4AIY - chains F and H of the 12 polymer chains in the assembly; structure by solution NMR.

# Chain F (and H)
Molecule: Protein (insulin)
Notes: fragment: beta chain; chain H of this document is another copy of the same molecule, construct and numbering; everything in this record applies to it too
UniProt: P01308 (INS_HUMAN); residues 1-30 here correspond to UniProt positions 25-54 (UniProt number = residue number + 24)
Sequence (30 residues; numbered 1 to 30; the number before each row is that of its first residue):
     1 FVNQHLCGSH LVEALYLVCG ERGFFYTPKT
Residues lining bound ligands: phenol (IPH): His10, Leu11, Ala14

# How chain F and chain H interact
Contacting residue pairs - 26 pairs, chain F then chain H:
  His5(F) with Tyr16(H); Leu17(H)
  Ser9(F) with Glu13(H); Tyr16(H)
  Val12(F) with Val12(H)
  Glu13(F) with Ser9(H)
  Tyr16(F) with His5(H); Ser9(H)
  Leu17(F) with His5(H)
  Gly20(F) with His5(H)
  Glu21(F) with Pro28(H); Lys29(H)
  Arg22(F) with Pro28(H)
  Gly23(F) with Tyr26(H); Thr27(H); Pro28(H)
  Phe24(F) with Phe25(H); Tyr26(H)
  Phe25(F) with Phe24(H)
  Tyr26(F) with Gly23(H); Phe24(H)
  Thr27(F) with Gly23(H)
  Pro28(F) with Glu21(H); Arg22(H); Gly23(H)
  Lys29(F) with Glu21(H)
Also at the interface, not in a pair above, chain F (18 interface residues in all): Leu6, Gly8
Also at the interface, not in a pair above, chain H (18 interface residues in all): Leu6, Gly8, Gly20

# In short
The chain F/chain H interface involves 18 residues from each chain. Bound to chain F: phenol.
Both chains are Protein (insulin). Entry 4AIY (R6 human insulin hexamer (SYMMETRIC), NMR, 'green' substate,
average structure) was determined by solution NMR (same publication as 2AIY, 3AIY and 5AIY).
